Entry 8JIZ (electron microscopy, 3.80 A resolution); this record covers chains A and B of the 8 polymer chains in the assembly.

# Chain A
Protein: Glutamate receptor ionotropic, NMDA 2A
From: Homo sapiens
Reference sequence: Q12879 (NMDE1_HUMAN); residue numbers follow UniProt; this construct covers 1-841
Chain sequence (841 residues; row label = number of the first residue in the row):
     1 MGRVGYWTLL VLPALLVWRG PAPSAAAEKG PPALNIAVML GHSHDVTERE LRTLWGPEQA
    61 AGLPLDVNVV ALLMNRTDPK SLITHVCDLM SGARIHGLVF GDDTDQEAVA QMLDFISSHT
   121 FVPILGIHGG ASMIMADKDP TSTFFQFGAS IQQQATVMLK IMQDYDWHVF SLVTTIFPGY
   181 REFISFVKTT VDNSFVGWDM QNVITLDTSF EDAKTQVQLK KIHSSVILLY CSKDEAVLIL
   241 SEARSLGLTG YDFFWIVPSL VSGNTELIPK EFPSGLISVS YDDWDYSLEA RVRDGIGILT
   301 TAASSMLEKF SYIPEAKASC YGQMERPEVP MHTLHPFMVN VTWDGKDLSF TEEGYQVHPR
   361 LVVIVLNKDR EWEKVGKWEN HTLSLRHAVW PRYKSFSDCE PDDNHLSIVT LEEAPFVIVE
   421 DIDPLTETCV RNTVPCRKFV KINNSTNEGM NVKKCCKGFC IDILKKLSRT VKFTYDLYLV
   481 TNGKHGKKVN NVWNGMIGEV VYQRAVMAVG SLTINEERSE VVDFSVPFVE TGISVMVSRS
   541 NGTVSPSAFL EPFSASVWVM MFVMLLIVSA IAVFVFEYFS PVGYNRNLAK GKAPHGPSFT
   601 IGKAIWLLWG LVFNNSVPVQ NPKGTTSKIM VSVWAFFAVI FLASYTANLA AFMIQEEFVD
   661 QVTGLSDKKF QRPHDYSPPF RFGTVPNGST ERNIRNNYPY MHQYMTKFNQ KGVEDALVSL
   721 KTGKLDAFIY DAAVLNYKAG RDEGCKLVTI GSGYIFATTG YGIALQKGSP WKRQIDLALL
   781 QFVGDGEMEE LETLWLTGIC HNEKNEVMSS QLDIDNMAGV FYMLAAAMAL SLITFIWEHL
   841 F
Disordered / not traced: 1-33, 540-544, 582-597, 621-624, 655-659, 800-812, 838-841
Cystine bridges: C87-C320, C436-C456
Covalently attached groups: N-acetylglucosamine (NAG) linked to N687
Swiss-Prot annotation at these positions:
  - region: F599 to Q620 (Pore-forming)
  - binding site (Zn(2+)): H44, H128, E266, D282
  - binding site (L-glutamate): S511, T513, R518, S689, T690, D731
  - site: N614 (Functional determinant of NMDA receptors)
  - glycosylation (N-linked (GlcNAc...) asparagine): N75, N340, N380, N443, N444, N541, N687
  - natural variant: P57 (P57L: Found in a cutaneous malignant melanoma sample), P79 (P79R: In FESD), T143 (T143I: Found in a patient with autism spectrum disorder; uncertain significance), F183 (F183I: In FESD; uncertain significance), I184 (I184S: In FESD; uncertain significance), T189 (T189N: Found in a patient with schizophrenia; uncertain significance), C231 (C231Y: In FESD; uncertain significance), A243 (A243V: In FESD), D252 (D252N: Found in a cutaneous malignant melanoma sample), S278 (S278F: Found in a cutaneous malignant melanoma sample), A290 (A290V: In FESD; uncertain significance), G295 (G295S: In FESD; uncertain significance), 72 further natural variant entries in UniProt
  - mutagenesis: P552 (P552A: Changed glutamate-gated calcium ion channel activity characterized by increased desensitization ...), S632 (S632F: No effect on localization to the cell membrane. No effect on agonist potency and channel activation by glutamate and glycine), T646 (T646R: No effect on localization to the cell membrane. Results in increased glycine potency and channel activation at lower agonist concentrations)

# Chain B
Protein: Glutamate receptor ionotropic, NMDA 1
From: Homo sapiens
Reference sequence: Q05586 (NMDZ1_HUMAN); numbering as in UniProt (aligned over 1-847)
Chain sequence (847 residues; each row starts with the number of its first residue):
     1 MSTMRLLTLA LLFSCSVARA ACDPKIVNIG AVLSTRKHEQ MFREAVNQAN KRHGSWKIQL
    61 NATSVTHKPN AIQMALSVCE DLISSQVYAI LVSHPPTPND HFTPTPVSYT AGFYRIPVLG
   121 LTTRMSIYSD KSIHLSFLRT VPPYSHQSSV WFEMMRVYSW NHIILLVSDD HEGRAAQKRL
   181 ETLLEERESK AEKVLQFDPG TKNVTALLME AKELEARVII LSASEDDAAT VYRAAAMLNM
   241 TGSGYVWLVG EREISGNALR YAPDGILGLQ LINGKNESAH ISDAVGVVAQ AVHELLEKEN
   301 ITDPPRGCVG NTNIWKTGPL FKRVLMSSKY ADGVTGRVEF NEDGDRKFAN YSIMNLQNRK
   361 LVQVGIYNGT HVIPNDRKII WPGGETEKPR GYQMSTRLKI VTIHQEPFVY VKPTLSDGTC
   421 KEEFTVNGDP VKKVICTGPN DTSPGSPRHT VPQCCYGFCI DLLIKLARTM NFTYEVHLVA
   481 DGKFGTQERV NNSNKKEWNG MMGELLSGQA DMIVAPLTIN NERAQYIEFS KPFKYQGLTI
   541 LVKKEIPRST LDSFMQPFQS TLWLLVGLSV HVVAVMLYLL DRFSPFGRFK VNSEEEEEDA
   601 LTLSSAMWFS WGVLLNSGIG EGAPRSFSAR ILGMVWAGFA MIIVASYTAN LAAFLVLDRP
   661 EERITGINDP RLRNPSDKFI YATVKQSSVD IYFRRQVELS TMYRHMEKHN YESAAEAIQA
   721 VRDNKLHAFI WDSAVLEFEA SQKCDLVTTG ELFFRSGFGI GMRKDSPWKQ NVSLSILKSH
   781 ENGFMEDLDK TWVRYQECDS RSNAPATLTF ENMAGVFMLV AGGIVAGIFL IFIEIAYKRH
   841 KDARRKQ
Disordered / not traced: 1-24, 549-552, 585-600, 621-626, 797-808, 845-847
Cystine bridges: C420-C454, C436-C455
Covalently attached groups: N-acetylglucosamine (NAG) linked to N61, N203, N276, N471, N771
Swiss-Prot annotation at these positions:
  - region: L603 to P624 (Pore-forming)
  - binding site (glycine): P516, T518, R523, S688, D732
  - glycosylation (N-linked (GlcNAc...) asparagine): N61, N203, N239, N276, N300, N350, N368, N440, N471, N491, N674, N771
  - natural variant: R217 (R217W: In NDHMSR), D227 (D227H: In NDHMSR; uncertain significance), R306 (R306Q: Found in a patient with schizophrenia; uncertain significance), D552 (D552E: In NDHMSD), P557 (P557R: In NDHMSD), S560 (S560SS: In NDHMSD), G618 (G618R: In NDHMSD), G620 (G620R: In NDHMSD), A637 (A637S: In NDHMSD; uncertain significance; A637V: In NDHMSD; uncertain significance), G638 (G638A: In NDHMSD; G638V: In NDHMSD), M641 (M641I: In NDHMSD; M641L: In NDHMSD; M641V: In NDHMSD), I642 (I642T: In NDHMSD; uncertain significance), 14 further natural variant entries in UniProt
  - mutagenesis: I642 (I642L: Slight decrease in glutamate and glycine agonist potency; mutant channels are activated at 2-fold higher glutamate and glycine concentrations), V644 (V644M: Increase in glutamate and glycine agonist potency; mutant channels are activated lower glutamate and glycine concentrations), A653 (A653G: Increase in glutamate and glycine agonist potency; mutant channels are activated lower glutamate and glycine concentrations), M813 (M813V: Slight decrease in glycine agonist potency; no effect on glutamate agonist potency)

# Chain A / chain B interface
Residue-residue contacts - 69 pairs, chain A then chain B:
  I514(A) - L777(B)  hydrophobic
  N515(A) - E781(B)
  E516(A) - L774(B)
  E516(A) - L777(B)
  E516(A) - K778(B)  hydrogen bond (side chain-backbone)
  S519(A) - L774(B)
  S519(A) - L777(B)
  E520(A) - L774(B)
  F524(A) - K531(B)  hydrogen bond (backbone-side chain)
  S525(A) - K531(B)  hydrogen bond (backbone-side chain)
  P527(A) - Y535(B)  hydrophobic
  E530(A) - Y535(B)
  E530(A) - R755(B)
  S554(A) - T809(B)
  A555(A) - T809(B)
  S556(A) - T809(B)
  M564(A) - F817(B)  hydrophobic
  F579(A) - I828(B)
  F579(A) - F832(B)  hydrophobic
  N614(A) - N616(B)
  V619(A) - S617(B)
  V619(A) - G618(B)
  S627(A) - I835(B)
  I629(A) - W608(B)  hydrophobic
  M630(A) - I828(B)  hydrophobic
  M630(A) - I831(B)  hydrophobic
  M630(A) - I835(B)  hydrophobic
  S632(A) - S617(B)  hydrogen bond
  V633(A) - L615(B)  hydrophobic
  V633(A) - I824(B)  hydrophobic
  W634(A) - I824(B)
  A635(A) - L615(B)  hydrophobic
  A635(A) - N616(B)
  F636(A) - L615(B)  hydrophobic
  F637(A) - V820(B)  hydrophobic
  A643(A) - T648(B)
  A647(A) - A652(B)  hydrophobic
  A651(A) - L655(B)  hydrophobic
  F652(A) - T809(B)
  N693(A) - E781(B)
  N696(A) - E781(B)
  N697(A) - E781(B)  hydrogen bond (side chain-backbone)
  N697(A) - N782(B)
  G753(A) - R794(B)  hydrogen bond (backbone-side chain)
  Y754(A) - R794(B)
  F756(A) - E786(B)
  A757(A) - H780(B)
  T758(A) - Y535(B)
  T758(A) - H780(B)  hydrogen bond (backbone-side chain)
  T759(A) - Y535(B)
  G760(A) - Y535(B)  hydrogen bond (backbone-side chain)
  R773(A) - Q525(B)
  R773(A) - K764(B)
  L777(A) - N521(B)  hydrogen bond (backbone-side chain)
  L777(A) - Q525(B)
  L780(A) - I519(B)  hydrophobic
  L780(A) - N520(B)
  L780(A) - N521(B)
  Q781(A) - N521(B)
  Q781(A) - R695(B)  hydrogen bond
  V783(A) - F754(B)
  V783(A) - R755(B)
  G784(A) - Y692(B)
  G784(A) - Q696(B)
  G784(A) - F754(B)
  D785(A) - Q696(B)
  G786(A) - Q696(B)  hydrogen bond (backbone-side chain)
  E789(A) - R755(B)  salt bridge
  E792(A) - R755(B)
Also at the interface, not in a pair above, chain A (61 interface residues in all): F553, I571, V575, L607, L611, Q620, T626, N648, A650, I654, R692, K767
Also at the interface, not in a pair above, chain B (46 interface residues in all): A524, P532, I619, L651, F753, S756, Q770, K790, M813, V825

# Summary
The interface between chain A and chain B involves 61 residues on one side and 46 on the other; the contacts
include 11 hydrogen bonds and 1 salt bridge. Among the polar pairs are E789(A)-R755(B), E516(A)-K778(B) and
F524(A)-K531(B). Covalently linked N-acetylglucosamine: at N687(A).
Chain A is Glutamate receptor ionotropic, NMDA 2A and chain B is Glutamate receptor ionotropic, NMDA 1, both
from Homo sapiens; the structure, Cryo-EM structure of GluN1-2A NMDAR in complex with human Fab5F6 in two fab
bind conformation, was determined by electron microscopy together with 8JJ0, 8JJ1 and 8JJ2 from the same
study.
